PDB entry 2UXO | X-ray diffraction, 2.70 A resolution | chains A and B

Chain A (and B):
Molecule: Hth-type transcriptional regulator ttgr
Source organism: Pseudomonas putida
Notes: chain B of this document is another copy of the same molecule, construct and numbering; everything in this record applies to it too
Reference sequence: Q9AIU0 (TTGR_PSEPU); residues 1-210 here = UniProt positions 1-210
Amino-acid sequence (210 residues; row label = number of the first residue in the row):
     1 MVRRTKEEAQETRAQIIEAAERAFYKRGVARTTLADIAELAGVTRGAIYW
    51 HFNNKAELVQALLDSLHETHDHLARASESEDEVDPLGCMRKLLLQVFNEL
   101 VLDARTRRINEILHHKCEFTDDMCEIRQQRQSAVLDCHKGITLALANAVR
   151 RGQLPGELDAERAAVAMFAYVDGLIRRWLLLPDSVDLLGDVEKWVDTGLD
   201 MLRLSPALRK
Unresolved in the structure: 1-4 (chain B: 1-5)
UniProt features mapped onto this chain:
  - DNA-binding region: T33 to F52 (H-T-H motif)
What the authors report for this chain:
  - binding site for tetracycline: M89, L92, L93, V96, N110, I141, M167, F168, V171, D172

Chain A / chain B interface:
Contacting residue pairs (92):
  K26(A) with T120(B)
  R27(A) with T120(B)
  G28(A) with E118(B); T120(B)
  V29(A) with E118(B), hydrogen bond (backbone-side chain)
  A30(A) with A30(B), hydrophobic; E118(B), hydrogen bond (backbone-side chain)
  R31(A) with A30(B); R31(B); E118(B), salt bridge; T120(B), hydrogen bond; D122(B), salt bridge
  H115(A) with E118(B); F119(B), hydrogen bond (backbone-backbone)
  K116(A) with E118(B); F119(B), hydrogen bond (side chain-backbone)
  C117(A) with E118(B)
  E118(A) with R27(B); G28(B); V29(B), hydrogen bond (side chain-backbone); A30(B), hydrogen bond (side chain-backbone); H115(B); K116(B); C117(B); E118(B)
  F119(A) with H115(B), hydrogen bond (backbone-backbone); K116(B); L180(B), hydrophobic
  T120(A) with K26(B); R27(B); R31(B), hydrogen bond
  R127(A) with L179(B), hydrogen bond (side chain-backbone); L180(B)
  R130(A) with L180(B)
  Q131(A) with L180(B), hydrogen bond (side chain-backbone); L181(B)
  V134(A) with R177(B); L180(B), hydrophobic; L181(B), hydrophobic
  L135(A) with L181(B), hydrophobic
  H138(A) with R177(B), hydrogen bond
  R162(A) with K193(B); W194(B)
  V165(A) with L174(B), hydrophobic; R177(B); W194(B), hydrophobic
  A166(A) with Y170(B)
  F168(A) with R177(B)
  A169(A) with A169(B); Y170(B); G173(B); L174(B)
  D172(A) with R176(B), salt bridge
  G173(A) with A169(B); R176(B)
  L174(A) with V165(B), hydrophobic; A169(B)
  R176(A) with H114(B), hydrogen bond (side chain-backbone); R176(B)
  R177(A) with V134(B); H138(B), hydrogen bond; V165(B)
  L179(A) with R127(B), hydrogen bond (backbone-side chain)
  L180(A) with F119(B), hydrophobic; R127(B), hydrogen bond (backbone-side chain); Q131(B), hydrogen bond (backbone-side chain); V134(B), hydrophobic
  L181(A) with Q131(B); V134(B), hydrophobic; L135(B), hydrophobic
  K193(A) with R162(B); A207(B); K210(B)
  W194(A) with R162(B); V165(B), hydrophobic
  T197(A) with S205(B); A207(B); L208(B)
  D200(A) with S205(B), hydrogen bond; P206(B); A207(B), hydrogen bond (side chain-backbone)
  M201(A) with T197(B); M201(B), hydrophobic
  L204(A) with L204(B)
  S205(A) with T197(B); D200(B), hydrogen bond
  P206(A) with D200(B); L204(B)
  A207(A) with K193(B); T197(B); D200(B)
  L208(A) with T197(B)
Also at the interface, not in a pair above, chain A (50 interface residues in all): E111, H114, D121, D122, Y170, S184, V185, D196, R203
Also at the interface, not in a pair above, chain B (51 interface residues in all): E111, L113, R130, A166, F168, D172, S184, V185, D196, R203

Summary:
Chain A and chain B form an interface of 50 and 51 residues respectively, with 20 hydrogen bonds and 3 salt
bridges. Among the polar pairs are R31(A)-E118(B), R31(A)-D122(B) and D172(A)-R176(B). From the paper: a
binding site for tetracycline at M89(A), L92(A) and L93(A) among others.
Both chains are Hth-type transcriptional regulator ttgr (Pseudomonas putida). Entry 2UXO (TtgR in complex with
Tetracycline) was determined by X-ray diffraction together with 2UXH, 2UXI, 2UXP and 2UXU from the same study.
